5LAI - chains V and W of the 28 polymer chains in the assembly; structure by X-ray diffraction, 2.50 A resolution.

Chain V:
Molecule: Proteasome subunit beta type-2
Source organism: Saccharomyces cerevisiae (strain ATCC 204508 / S288c)
Notes: EC 3.4.25.1
UniProtKB: P25043 (PSB2_YEAST); residues 1-232 here correspond to UniProt positions 30-261 (UniProt number = residue number + 29)
Chain sequence (232 residues; each row starts with the number of its first residue):
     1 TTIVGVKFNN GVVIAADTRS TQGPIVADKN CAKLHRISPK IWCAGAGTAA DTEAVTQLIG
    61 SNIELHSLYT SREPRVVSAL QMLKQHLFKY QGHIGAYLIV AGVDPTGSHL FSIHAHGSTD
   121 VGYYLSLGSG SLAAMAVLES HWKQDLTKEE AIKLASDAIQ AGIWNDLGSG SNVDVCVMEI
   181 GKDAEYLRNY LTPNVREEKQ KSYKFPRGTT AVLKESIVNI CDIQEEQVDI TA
Not modelled in the structure: 227-232
Metal / ion sites: Mg2+: Ile163, Asp166, Ser169 (shared with 1 residue of chain L)
UniProt features mapped onto this chain:
  - active site: Thr1 (Nucleophile)

Chain W:
Molecule: Proteasome subunit beta type-3
Source organism: Saccharomyces cerevisiae (strain ATCC 204508 / S288c)
Notes: EC 3.4.25.1
UniProtKB: P25451 (PSB3_YEAST); residues 0-204 here correspond to UniProt positions 1-205 (UniProt number = residue number + 1)
Chain sequence (205 residues; each row starts with the number of its first residue; numbering starts at 0):
     0 MSDPSSINGG IVVAMTGKDC VAIACDLRLG SQSLGVSNKF EKIFHYGHVF LGITGLATDV
    60 TTLNEMFRYK TNLYKLKEER AIEPETFTQL VSSSLYERRF GPYFVGPVVA GINSKSGKPF
   120 IAGFDLIGCI DEAKDFIVSG TASDQLFGMC ESLYEPNLEP EDLFETISQA LLNAADRDAL
   180 SGWGAVVYII KKDEVVKRYL KMRQD
Not modelled in the structure: 0
Metal / ion sites: Mg2+: Asp204 (shared with 3 residues of chain K)
UniProt features mapped onto this chain:
  - modified residue: Ser30 (Phosphoserine)
  - cross-link: Lys69 (Glycyl lysine isopeptide (Lys-Gly) (interchain with G-Cter in ubiquitin))

How chain V and chain W interact:
Pairs across the interface (59):
  Ile25(V) - Asp143(W)
  Ile25(V) - Phe146(W)  hydrophobic
  Val26(V) - Phe146(W)
  Ala27(V) - Asp130(W)
  Ala27(V) - Phe146(W)  hydrophobic
  Asp28(V) - Asp130(W)
  Lys29(V) - Glu150(W)  salt bridge
  Ala49(V) - Cys128(W)  hydrophobic
  Ala50(V) - Tyr95(W)
  Ala50(V) - Ile126(W)  hydrophobic
  Ala50(V) - Cys128(W)
  Asp51(V) - Tyr95(W)  hydrogen bond
  Asp51(V) - Arg98(W)  salt bridge
  Glu53(V) - Cys128(W)  hydrogen bond
  Glu53(V) - Ile129(W)
  Ala54(V) - Tyr95(W)
  Tyr90(V) - Phe99(W)  hydrophobic
  His93(V) - Arg98(W)  hydrogen bond (backbone-side chain)
  His93(V) - Phe99(W)
  Ile94(V) - Phe99(W)  hydrophobic
  Arg196(V) - Glu150(W)  salt bridge
  Lys199(V) - Glu150(W)
  Lys199(V) - Ser151(W)  hydrogen bond (side chain-backbone)
  Lys199(V) - Tyr153(W)
  Ser202(V) - Glu154(W)
  Tyr203(V) - Ser151(W)
  Tyr203(V) - Leu152(W)  hydrophobic
  Lys204(V) - Asp161(W)
  Phe205(V) - Gln168(W)
  Arg207(V) - Glu160(W)
  Arg207(V) - Asp161(W)  salt bridge
  Gly208(V) - Glu164(W)  hydrogen bond (backbone-side chain)
  Thr209(V) - Glu164(W)
  Thr210(V) - Glu164(W)  hydrogen bond
  Thr210(V) - Ser167(W)
  Thr210(V) - Gln168(W)  hydrogen bond
  Thr210(V) - Leu199(W)
  Ala211(V) - Leu199(W)
  Ala211(V) - Lys200(W)  hydrogen bond (backbone-backbone)
  Val212(V) - Phe163(W)  hydrophobic
  Val212(V) - Tyr198(W)
  Leu213(V) - Tyr198(W)  hydrogen bond (backbone-backbone)
  Leu213(V) - Leu199(W)
  Leu213(V) - Lys200(W)
  Lys214(V) - Lys196(W)
  Lys214(V) - Arg197(W)
  Lys214(V) - Tyr198(W)  hydrogen bond (backbone-backbone)
  Glu215(V) - Lys196(W)
  Glu215(V) - Arg197(W)  salt bridge
  Ser216(V) - Val195(W)
  Ser216(V) - Lys196(W)  hydrogen bond (backbone-backbone)
  Ile217(V) - Val194(W)
  Val218(V) - Val194(W)  hydrogen bond (backbone-backbone)
  Val218(V) - Lys196(W)
  Asn219(V) - His44(W)
  Ile220(V) - Gly46(W)
  Ile220(V) - Phe49(W)  hydrophobic
  Ile220(V) - Val194(W)  hydrophobic
  Asp222(V) - Lys74(W)  salt bridge
Also at the interface, not in a pair above, chain V (38 interface residues in all): Gln22, Thr48, Gly95, Pro206
Also at the interface, not in a pair above, chain W (40 interface residues in all): His47, Asp124, Glu131, Leu157, Glu158, Thr165, Leu171, Tyr187, Glu193

In short:
The interface between chain V and chain W involves 38 residues on one side and 40 on the other, with 12
hydrogen bonds and 6 salt bridges. Polar contacts include Lys29(V)-Glu150(W), Asp51(V)-Arg98(W) and
Arg196(V)-Glu150(W). Curated annotation (UniProt) lists active-site residue Thr1(V) on chain V.
Here chain V is Proteasome subunit beta type-2 and chain W is Proteasome subunit beta type-3, both from
Saccharomyces cerevisiae (strain ATCC 204508 / S288c). Entry 5LAI (Ligand-induced aziridine-formation at the
yeast proteasomal subunit beta5 by sulfonate esters) was determined by X-ray diffraction, deposited together
with 5LAJ.
